9CBJ - chain A; structure by X-ray diffraction, 2.48 A resolution.

Chain A:
Molecule: Polyamine deacetylase HDAC10
From: Danio rerio
Notes: EC 3.5.1.48, 3.5.1.62
UniProtKB: F1QCV2 (HDA10_DANRE); numbering as in UniProt (aligned over 2-675)
Amino-acid sequence (676 residues; each row starts with the number of its first residue):
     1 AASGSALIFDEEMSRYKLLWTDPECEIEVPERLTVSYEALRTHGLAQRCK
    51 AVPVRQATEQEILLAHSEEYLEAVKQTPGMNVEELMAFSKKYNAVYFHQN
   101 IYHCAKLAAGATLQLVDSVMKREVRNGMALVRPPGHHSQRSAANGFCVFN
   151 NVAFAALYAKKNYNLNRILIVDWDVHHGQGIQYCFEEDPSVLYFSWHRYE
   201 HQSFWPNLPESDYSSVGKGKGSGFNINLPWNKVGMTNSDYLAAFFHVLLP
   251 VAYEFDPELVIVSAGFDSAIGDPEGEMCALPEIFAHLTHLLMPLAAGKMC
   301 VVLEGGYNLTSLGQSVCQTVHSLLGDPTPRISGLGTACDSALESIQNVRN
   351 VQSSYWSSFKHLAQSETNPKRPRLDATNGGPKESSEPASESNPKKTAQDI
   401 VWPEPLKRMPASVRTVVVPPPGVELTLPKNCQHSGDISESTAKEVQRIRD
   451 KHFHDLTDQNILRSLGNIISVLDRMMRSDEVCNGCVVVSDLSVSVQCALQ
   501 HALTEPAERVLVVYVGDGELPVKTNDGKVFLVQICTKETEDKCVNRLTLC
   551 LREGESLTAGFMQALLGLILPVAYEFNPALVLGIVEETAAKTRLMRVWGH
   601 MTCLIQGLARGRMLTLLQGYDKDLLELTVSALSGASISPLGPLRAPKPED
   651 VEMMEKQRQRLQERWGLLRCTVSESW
Not modelled in the structure: 1, 364-412, 435-436, 454-456, 551-553, 588-591
Construct notes: expression tag (1, 676); conflict Glu-24 (Ala in F1QCV2), Ala-94 (Asp in F1QCV2), Phe-154 (Ile in F1QCV2), Thr-548 (Ser in F1QCV2), Glu-586 (Gly in F1QCV2), Arg-593 (Gly in F1QCV2), Arg-596 (Thr in F1QCV2), Met-613 (Thr in F1QCV2), Pro-646 (Leu in F1QCV2)
Bound ions: K+ site 1: Asp-172, Asp-174, His-176, Ser-195, Trp-196; Zn2+: Asp-174, His-176, Asp-267 (together with A1AVP); K+ site 2: Phe-185, Asp-188, Val-191, Phe-224
Ligand contacts: A1AVP (1-[4-(3-aminopropyl)phenyl]-2-sulfanylethan-1-one): Glu-24, Ile-27, Ala-94, His-136, His-137, Gly-145, Phe-146, Asp-174, His-176, Trp-205, Asp-267, Glu-274, Gly-305, Tyr-307
UniProt features mapped onto this chain:
  - motif: Pro-23, Cys-25, Glu-26 (Substrate specificity)
  - active site: His-137 (Proton donor/acceptor)
  - binding site (substrate): Asp-22, Tyr-307
  - binding site (Zn(2+)): Asp-174, His-176, Asp-267
  - site: Glu-274 (Substrate specificity)
  - mutagenesis: Asn-93 (N93A: No effect on steady-state kinetic parameters), Glu-274 (E274L: Affects substrate specificity, diminishing N(8)-acetyl-spermidine deacetylase activity by 20-fold and enhancing acetyl-lysine deacetylase activity by about 100-fold)

Summary:
Bound to chain A: compound A1AVP. Asp-172, Asp-174, His-176, Ser-195 and Trp-196 coordinate K+ site 1.
Asp-174, His-176 and Asp-267 coordinate Zn2+. Curated annotation (UniProt) lists active-site residue His-137,
substrate-binding residues Asp-22 and Tyr-307, 3 Zn2+-binding residues and 2 mutagenesis sites.
Chain A is Polyamine deacetylase HDAC10 (Danio rerio); the structure, Crystal Structure of Danio rerio Histone
Deacetylase 10 in Complex with p-Aminopropyl Phenylthioketone, was determined by X-ray diffraction (same
publication as 9CBF, 9CBG, 9CBH, 9CBI and 9CBK).
